Entry 7KGP (X-ray diffraction, 1.40 A resolution); this record covers chains A and C of the 3 polymer chains in the assembly.

== Chain A ==
Name: MHC class I antigen
Organism: Homo sapiens
UniProt: Q861F7 (Q861F7_HUMAN); residues 1-278 here = UniProt positions 1-278
Sequence (278 residues; numbered 1 to 278; the number before each row is that of its first residue):
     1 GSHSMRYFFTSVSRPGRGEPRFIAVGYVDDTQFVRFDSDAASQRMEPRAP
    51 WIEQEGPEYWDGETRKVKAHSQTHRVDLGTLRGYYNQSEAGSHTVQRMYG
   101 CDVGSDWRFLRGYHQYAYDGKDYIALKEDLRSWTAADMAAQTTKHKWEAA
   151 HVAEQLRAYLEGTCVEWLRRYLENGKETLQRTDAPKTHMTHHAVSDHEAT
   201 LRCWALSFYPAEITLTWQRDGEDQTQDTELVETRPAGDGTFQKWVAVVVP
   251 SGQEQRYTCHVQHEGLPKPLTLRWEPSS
Construct notes: conflict Val-245 (Ala in Q861F7)
Cystine bridges: Cys-101/Cys-164, Cys-203/Cys-259

== Chain C ==
Name: Nucleoprotein
UniProt: P0DTC9 (NCAP_SARS2); residues 1-9 here correspond to UniProt positions 316-324 (UniProt number = residue number + 315)
Sequence (9 residues; row label = number of the first residue in the row):
     1 GMSRIGMEV

== Interface between chain A and chain C ==
Contacting residue pairs - 39 pairs, chain A then chain C:
  Met-5(A) / Gly-1(C)
  Tyr-7(A) / Gly-1(C)  hydrogen bond (side chain-backbone)
  Tyr-7(A) / Met-2(C)  hydrophobic
  Phe-9(A) / Met-2(C)  hydrophobic
  Met-45(A) / Met-2(C)  hydrophobic
  Glu-63(A) / Gly-1(C)
  Glu-63(A) / Met-2(C)  hydrogen bond (side chain-backbone)
  Lys-66(A) / Met-2(C)  hydrogen bond (side chain-backbone)
  Lys-66(A) / Ser-3(C)
  Val-67(A) / Met-2(C)
  His-70(A) / Met-2(C)
  His-70(A) / Ser-3(C)
  Thr-73(A) / Met-7(C)
  Thr-73(A) / Glu-8(C)  hydrogen bond
  Val-76(A) / Glu-8(C)
  Asp-77(A) / Glu-8(C)
  Asp-77(A) / Val-9(C)  hydrogen bond (side chain-backbone)
  Thr-80(A) / Val-9(C)
  Leu-81(A) / Val-9(C)  hydrophobic
  Tyr-84(A) / Val-9(C)  hydrogen bond (side chain-backbone)
  Tyr-99(A) / Met-2(C)
  Tyr-99(A) / Ser-3(C)  hydrogen bond (side chain-backbone)
  His-114(A) / Met-7(C)
  Tyr-116(A) / Val-9(C)
  Thr-143(A) / Val-9(C)  hydrogen bond (side chain-backbone)
  Lys-146(A) / Glu-8(C)  hydrogen bond (side chain-backbone)
  Lys-146(A) / Val-9(C)  hydrogen bond (side chain-backbone)
  Trp-147(A) / Met-7(C)
  Trp-147(A) / Glu-8(C)  hydrogen bond (side chain-backbone)
  Trp-147(A) / Val-9(C)  hydrophobic
  Val-152(A) / Met-7(C)  hydrophobic
  Gln-155(A) / Ile-5(C)
  Leu-156(A) / Ile-5(C)
  Leu-156(A) / Met-7(C)  hydrophobic
  Tyr-159(A) / Gly-1(C)  hydrogen bond (side chain-backbone)
  Tyr-159(A) / Met-2(C)
  Tyr-159(A) / Ser-3(C)
  Trp-167(A) / Gly-1(C)
  Tyr-171(A) / Gly-1(C)  hydrogen bond (side chain-backbone)
Interface residues without a listed pair, chain A (29 interface residues in all): Tyr-59, Arg-97, Tyr-123
Interface residues without a listed pair, chain C (8 interface residues in all): Arg-4

== Overview ==
29 residues of chain A face 8 of chain C across their interface; the contacts include 13 hydrogen bonds. Among
the polar pairs are Tyr-7(A)/Gly-1(C), Glu-63(A)/Met-2(C) and Lys-66(A)/Met-2(C).
Chain A is MHC class I antigen (Homo sapiens) and chain C is Nucleoprotein; the structure, Crystal Structure
of HLA-A*0201 in complex with SARS-CoV-2 N316-324, was determined by X-ray diffraction, deposited together
with 7KGO, 7KGQ, 7KGR, 7KGS and 7KGT.
